Entry 7YO4 (electron microscopy, 3.90 A resolution); this record covers chains D and F of the 8 polymer chains in the assembly.

[Chain D (and F)]
Name: Leucine-rich repeat-containing protein 26
From: Homo sapiens
Notes: chain F of this document is another copy of the same molecule, construct and numbering; everything in this record applies to it too
UniProt: Q2I0M4 (LRC26_HUMAN); residues 1-334 here = UniProt positions 1-334
Chain sequence (334 residues; numbered 1 to 334; the number before each row is that of its first residue):
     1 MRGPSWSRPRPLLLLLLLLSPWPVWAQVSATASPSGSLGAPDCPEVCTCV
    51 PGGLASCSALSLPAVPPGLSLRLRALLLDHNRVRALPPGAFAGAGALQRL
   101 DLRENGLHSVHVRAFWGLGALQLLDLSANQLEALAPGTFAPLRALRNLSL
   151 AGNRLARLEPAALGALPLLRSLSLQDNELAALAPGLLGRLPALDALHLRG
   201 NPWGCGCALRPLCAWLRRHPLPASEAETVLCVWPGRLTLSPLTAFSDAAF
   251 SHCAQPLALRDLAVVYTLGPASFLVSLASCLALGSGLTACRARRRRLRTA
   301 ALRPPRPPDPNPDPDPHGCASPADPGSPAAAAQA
Unresolved in the structure: 1-42, 285-334
Disulfides: Cys47-Cys57, Cys205-Cys231
UniProt features mapped onto this chain:
  - glycosylation: Asn147 (N-linked (GlcNAc...) asparagine)

[How chain D and chain F interact]
Pairs across the interface (8):
  Glu45(D) with Glu104(F)
  Pro67(D) with Glu104(F)
  Gly68(D) with Arg199(F), hydrogen bond (backbone-side chain)
  Leu69(D) with Arg199(F)
  Leu71(D) with Glu225(F)
  Arg113(D) with Arg236(F); Leu237(F), hydrogen bond (side chain-backbone)
  Trp116(D) with Leu239(F)
Also at the interface, not in a pair above, chain D (10 interface residues in all): Pro88, Ala92, Val112
Also at the interface, not in a pair above, chain F (10 interface residues in all): Gln175, Pro202, Leu230, Thr238

[In short]
Chain D and chain F each contribute 10 residues to their interface, with 2 hydrogen bonds. Among the polar
pairs are Gly68(D)-Arg199(F) and Arg113(D)-Leu237(F).
Both chains are Leucine-rich repeat-containing protein 26 (Homo sapiens). Entry 7YO4 (Cryo-EM structure of
RCK1-RCK2 mutated human Slo1-LRRC26 complex) was determined by electron microscopy.
